Entry 6GSR (electron microscopy, 5.50 A resolution (low resolution: residue-level contacts below are approximate; hydrogen-bond / salt-bridge calls are withheld)); this record covers chains Aa and Av of the 26 polymer chains in the assembly.

# Chain Aa (and Av)
Name: Ferritin heavy chain
From: Homo sapiens
Notes: EC 1.16.3.1; chain Av of this document is another copy of the same molecule, construct and numbering; everything in this record applies to it too
UniProt: P02794 (FRIH_HUMAN); residues 1-182 here correspond to UniProt positions 2-183 (UniProt number = residue number + 1)
Amino-acid sequence (182 residues; row label = number of the first residue in the row):
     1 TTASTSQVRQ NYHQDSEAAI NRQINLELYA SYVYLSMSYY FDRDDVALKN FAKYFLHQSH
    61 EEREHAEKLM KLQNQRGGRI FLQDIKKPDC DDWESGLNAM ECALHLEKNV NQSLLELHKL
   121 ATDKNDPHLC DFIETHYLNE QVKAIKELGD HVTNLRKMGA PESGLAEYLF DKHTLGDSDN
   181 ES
Disordered / not traced: 1-4, 177-182
UniProt features mapped onto this chain:
  - binding site (Fe cation): Glu27, Glu62, His65, Glu107, Gln141
  - site: Arg22 (Essential for association with cargo receptor NCOA4)
  - modified residue: Thr1 (N-acetylthreonine), Ser178 (Phosphoserine), Ser182 (Phosphoserine)
Reported in the primary citation:
  - mutagenesis - Q14A/D15A/R22A, F81A/Q83A: decreased binding to Transferrin receptor protein 1
  - mutagenesis - Q14A/D15A/R22A/F81A/Q83A: abolished binding to Transferrin receptor protein 1

# Interface between chain Aa and chain Av
Contacting residue pairs (22):
  Asp42(Aa) - Lys146(Av)
  Asp44(Aa) - Lys146(Av)
  Asp44(Aa) - Gly149(Av)
  Asp44(Aa) - Asp150(Av)
  Asp44(Aa) - Thr153(Av)
  Asp45(Aa) - Thr153(Av)
  Asp45(Aa) - Lys157(Av)
  Val46(Aa) - Thr153(Av)
  Ala47(Aa) - Asp150(Av)
  Ala47(Aa) - Asn154(Av)
  Gly164(Aa) - Lys157(Av)
  Leu165(Aa) - Lys157(Av)
  Leu165(Aa) - Met158(Av)
  Tyr168(Aa) - Asn154(Av)
  Tyr168(Aa) - Met158(Av)
  Tyr168(Aa) - Leu169(Av)
  Tyr168(Aa) - Phe170(Av)
  Tyr168(Aa) - His173(Av)
  Tyr168(Aa) - Thr174(Av)
  Leu169(Aa) - His173(Av)
  Lys172(Aa) - His173(Av)
  His173(Aa) - His173(Av)
Other interface residues (no listed pair), chain Aa (14 interface residues in all): Arg43, Leu48, Lys49

# Overview
14 residues of chain Aa and 11 residues of chain Av are in contact. Curated annotation (UniProt) lists 5 Fe
cation-binding residues on chain Aa. From the paper: Q14A/D15A/R22A and F81A/Q83A of chain Aa reduce binding
to Transferrin receptor protein 1; Q14A/D15A/R22A/F81A/Q83A of chain Aa abolish binding to Transferrin
receptor protein 1.
Chain Aa and chain Av are both Ferritin heavy chain (Homo sapiens); the structure, Single Particle Cryo-EM map
of human Transferrin receptor 1 - H-Ferritin complex at 5.5 Angstrom resolution, was determined by electron
microscopy together with 6H5I from the same study.
